Entry 3NS1 (X-ray diffraction, 2.60 A resolution); this record covers chains A and C of the 6 polymer chains in the assembly.

== Chain A ==
Molecule: Xanthine dehydrogenase/oxidase
Organism: Bos taurus
Notes: EC 1.17.1.4, 1.17.3.2; fragment: iron-sulfur binding domain
UniProtKB: P80457 (XDH_BOVIN); residue numbers follow UniProt; this construct covers 2-165
Amino-acid sequence (164 residues; each row starts with the number of its first residue):
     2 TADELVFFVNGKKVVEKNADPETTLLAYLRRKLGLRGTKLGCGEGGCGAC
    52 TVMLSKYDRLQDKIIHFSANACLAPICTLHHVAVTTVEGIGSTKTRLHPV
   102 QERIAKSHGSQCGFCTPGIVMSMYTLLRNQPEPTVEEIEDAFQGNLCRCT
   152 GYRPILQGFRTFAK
Ion coordination: 2Fe-2S cluster Fe site 1: C43, C48, C51, C73; 2Fe-2S cluster Fe site 2: C113, C116, C148, C150
Residues lining bound ligands:
  - FAD (flavin-adenine dinucleotide): E45, G46, G47, L74
  - 2Fe-2S cluster (FES), molecule 1: K40, L41, G42, C43, G44, G46, G47, C48, G49, C51, N71, C73
  - 2Fe-2S cluster (FES), molecule 2: Q112, C113, G114, C116, C148, R149, C150, T151
  - MTE (phosphonic acidmono-(2-amino-5,6-dimercapto-4-oxo-3,7,8a,9,10,10a-hexahydro-4H-8-oxa-1,3,9,10-tetraaza-anthracen-7-ylmethyl)ester): Q112, C113, C150
UniProt features mapped onto this chain:
  - binding site ([2Fe-2S] cluster): C43, C48, C51, C73, C113, C116, C148, C150

== Chain C ==
Molecule: Xanthine dehydrogenase/oxidase
Organism: Bos taurus
Notes: EC 1.17.1.4, 1.17.3.2; fragment: molybdenum binding domain
UniProtKB: P80457 (XDH_BOVIN); residue numbers follow UniProt; this construct covers 571-1325
Amino-acid sequence (755 residues; numbered 571 to 1325; the number before each row is that of its first residue):
   571 DTVGRPLPHLAAAMQASGEAVYCDDIPRYENELFLRLVTSTRAHAKIKSI
   621 DVSEAQKVPGFVCFLSADDIPGSNETGLFNDETVFAKDTVTCVGHIIGAV
   671 VADTPEHAERAAHVVKVTYEDLPAIITIEDAIKNNSFYGSELKIEKGDLK
   721 KGFSEADNVVSGELYIGGQDHFYLETHCTIAIPKGEEGEMELFVSTQNAM
   771 KTQSFVAKMLGVPVNRILVRVKRMGGGFGGKETRSTLVSVAVALAAYKTG
   821 HPVRCMLDRNEDMLITGGRHPFLARYKVGFMKTGTIVALEVDHYSNAGNS
   871 RDLSHSIMERALFHMDNCYKIPNIRGTGRLCKTNLSSNTAFRGFGGPQAL
   921 FIAENWMSEVAVTCGLPAEEVRWKNMYKEGDLTHFNQRLEGFSVPRCWDE
   971 CLKSSQYYARKSEVDKFNKENCWKKRGLCIIPTKFGISFTVPFLNQAGAL
  1021 IHVYTDGSVLVSHGGTEMGQGLHTKMVQVASKALKIPISKIYISETSTNT
  1071 VPNSSPTAASVSTDIYGQAVYEACQTILKRLEPFKKKNPDGSWEDWVMAA
  1121 YQDRVSLSTTGFYRTPNLGYSFETNSGNAFHYFTYGVACSEVEIDCLTGD
  1171 HKNLRTDIVMDVGSSLNPAIDIGQVEGAFVQGLGLFTLEELHYSPEGSLH
  1221 TRGPSTYKIPAFGSIPTEFRVSLLRDCPNKKAIYASKAVGEPPLFLGASV
  1271 FFAIKDAIRAARAQHTNNNTKELFRLDSPATPEKIRNACVDKFTTLCVTG
  1321 APGNC
Residues lining bound ligands:
  - MTE (phosphonic acidmono-(2-amino-5,6-dimercapto-4-oxo-3,7,8a,9,10,10a-hexahydro-4H-8-oxa-1,3,9,10-tetraaza-anthracen-7-ylmethyl)ester): G796, G797, F798, G799, R912, M1038, G1039, Q1040, L1042, T1077, A1078, A1079, S1080, V1081, S1082, T1083, Q1194, G1260, E1261
  - 9H-purine-6-thiol (PM6): E802, L873, S876, R880, F914, S1008, F1009, T1010, V1011, L1014, A1078, A1079
UniProt features mapped onto this chain:
  - active site: E1261 (Proton acceptor)
  - binding site (Mo-molybdopterin): Q767, F798, R912, A1079
  - binding site (substrate): E802, R880, F914, T1010
What the authors report for this chain:
  - binding site for 9H-purine-6-thiol: F914, F1009
  - conformationally variable residues: T1010
  - catalytic residues: E802, R880 (proposed by the authors, not directly observed)

== Interface between chain A and chain C ==
Residue-residue contacts (88; chain A residue first):
  E23(A) - R680(C)  salt bridge
  A28(A) - E676(C)
  R31(A) - D594(C)  salt bridge
  R31(A) - D595(C)  salt bridge
  R32(A) - R598(C)  hydrogen bond (backbone-side chain)
  R32(A) - P675(C)
  R32(A) - E676(C)  salt bridge
  R37(A) - D595(C)
  G38(A) - G588(C)
  K40(A) - A590(C)
  K40(A) - Y592(C)
  K40(A) - D595(C)  salt bridge
  L41(A) - M826(C)
  L41(A) - D828(C)
  G42(A) - L744(C)
  G42(A) - R829(C)  hydrogen bond (backbone-side chain)
  C43(A) - R829(C)
  C43(A) - P1224(C)
  E45(A) - R1222(C)
  E45(A) - G1223(C)
  E45(A) - P1224(C)
  E45(A) - S1225(C)  hydrogen bond
  G47(A) - P1224(C)
  V88(A) - A586(C)
  V88(A) - S587(C)
  S93(A) - E589(C)  hydrogen bond
  T94(A) - M584(C)
  T94(A) - E589(C)  hydrogen bond
  K95(A) - E589(C)  salt bridge
  L98(A) - A583(C)
  L98(A) - S587(C)
  Q102(A) - A586(C)
  Q102(A) - S587(C)
  I105(A) - A586(C)  hydrophobic
  A106(A) - A582(C)
  H109(A) - P576(C)
  H109(A) - P578(C)
  H109(A) - A1189(C)
  S111(A) - Q585(C)  hydrogen bond
  Q112(A) - H579(C)
  Q112(A) - Q585(C)
  Q112(A) - G1039(C)
  Q112(A) - G1193(C)  hydrogen bond (side chain-backbone)
  Q112(A) - Q1194(C)  hydrogen bond
  C113(A) - Q585(C)
  C113(A) - Y592(C)  hydrogen bond (backbone-side chain)
  C113(A) - M794(C)
  C113(A) - G795(C)
  C113(A) - G796(C)
  C113(A) - M1038(C)
  C113(A) - G1039(C)
  G114(A) - Q585(C)
  G114(A) - Y592(C)  hydrogen bond (backbone-side chain)
  F115(A) - Y592(C)  hydrogen bond (backbone-side chain)
  F115(A) - L744(C)
  F115(A) - E745(C)
  T117(A) - Q585(C)
  T117(A) - A586(C)
  P118(A) - Q585(C)
  V121(A) - A586(C)
  E140(A) - F1232(C)
  E140(A) - G1233(C)
  F143(A) - F1232(C)  hydrophobic
  N146(A) - F1232(C)
  L147(A) - L744(C)
  R149(A) - Q739(C)
  R149(A) - D740(C)  hydrogen bond (side chain-backbone)
  R149(A) - H741(C)  hydrogen bond (side chain-backbone)
  R149(A) - F742(C)
  R149(A) - L744(C)
  R149(A) - F798(C)
  R149(A) - F911(C)
  R149(A) - Q1201(C)
  R149(A) - E1209(C)  salt bridge
  R149(A) - I1229(C)
  C150(A) - F798(C)  hydrophobic
  C150(A) - G1197(C)
  T151(A) - E1196(C)
  G152(A) - V1200(C)
  G152(A) - I1235(C)
  Y153(A) - P1230(C)  hydrogen bond (side chain-backbone)
  Y153(A) - A1231(C)
  Y153(A) - F1232(C)  hydrophobic
  Y153(A) - I1235(C)  hydrophobic
  R154(A) - E1196(C)  salt bridge
  R154(A) - I1235(C)
  P155(A) - E1196(C)
  L157(A) - F1232(C)  hydrophobic
Interface residues without a listed pair, chain A (48 interface residues in all): C48, A50, E89, G92, C116, I120, I156
Interface residues without a listed pair, chain C (57 interface residues in all): L577, P597, I1192, F1239

== In short ==
Chain A and chain C form an interface of 48 and 57 residues respectively; the contacts include 14 hydrogen
bonds and 8 salt bridges. Among the polar pairs are E23(A)-R680(C), R31(A)-D594(C) and R31(A)-D595(C). The
paper reports catalytic residues E802(C) and R880(C); a binding site for 9H-purine-6-thiol at F914(C) and
F1009(C).
Chain A is Xanthine dehydrogenase/oxidase and chain C is Xanthine dehydrogenase/oxidase, both from Bos taurus;
the structure, Crystal Structure of Bovine Xanthine Oxidase in Complex with 6-Mercaptopurine, was determined
by X-ray diffraction (same publication as 3NRZ).
